PDB entry 1CJ2 | X-ray diffraction, 2.80 A resolution | chain A

Chain A:
Molecule: Protein (P-hydroxybenzoate hydroxylase)
Source organism: Pseudomonas fluorescens
Notes: EC 1.14.13.2
UniProt: P00438 (PHHY_PSEFL); numbering as in UniProt (aligned over 1-391)
Sequence (391 residues; each row starts with the number of its first residue):
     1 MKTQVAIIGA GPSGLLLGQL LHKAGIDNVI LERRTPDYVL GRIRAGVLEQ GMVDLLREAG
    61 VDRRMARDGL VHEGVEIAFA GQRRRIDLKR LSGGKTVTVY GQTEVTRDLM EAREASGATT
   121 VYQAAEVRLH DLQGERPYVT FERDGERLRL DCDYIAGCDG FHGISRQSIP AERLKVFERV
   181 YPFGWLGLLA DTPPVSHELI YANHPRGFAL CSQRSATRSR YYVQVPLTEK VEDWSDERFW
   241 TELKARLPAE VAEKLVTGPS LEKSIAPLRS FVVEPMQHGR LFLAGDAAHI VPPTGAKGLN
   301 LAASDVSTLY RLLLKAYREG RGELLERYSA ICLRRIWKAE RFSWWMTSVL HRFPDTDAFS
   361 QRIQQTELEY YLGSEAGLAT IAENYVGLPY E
Construct notes: engineered mutation R34 (Gln in P00438), S116 (Cys in P00438)
Small-molecule neighbours:
  - FAD (flavin-adenine dinucleotide): I8, G9, A10, G11, P12, S13, L31, E32, R33, R34, V39, R42, R44, A45, G46, V47, Q102, V127, C158, D159, G160, H162, G163, I164, Y222, A266, A284, G285, D286, P293, A296, K297, G298, L299, N300
  - P-hydroxybenzoic acid (PHB): R44, A45, G46, V47, W185, L199, Y201, L210, S212, Q213, R214, R220, Y222, P293, T294, G295, A296
Curated features (UniProtKB/Swiss-Prot):
  - binding site (FAD): S13, E32, R42 to V47, Q102, D286, L299, N300
  - binding site (substrate): Y201, S212 to R214, Y222, P293
  - site (Important for catalytic activity): Y201, Y385
  - mutagenesis: R33 (R33E: Slight decrease of affinity for p-OHB and strong decrease of affinity for NADPH; R33K: Slight decrease of affinity for p-OHB and NADPH ...), Y38 (Y38E: Slight decrease of affinity for p-OHB and strong decrease of affinity for NADPH; Y38F: Slight decrease of affinity for p-OHB and strong decrease of affinity for NADPH ...), R42 (R42K: 4-fold and 10-fold decrease of affinity for p-OHB and NADPH, respectively. The turnover rate of p-hydroxybenzoate hydroxylase results from impaired binding of NADPH ...), R44 (R44K: Decrease of affinity for the flavin prosthetic group. It affects NADPH binding, resulting in a low yield of the charge-transfer species between reduced flavin and NADP), F161 (F161A: Decrease of affinity for NADPH; F161G: Decrease of affinity for NADPH), H162 (H162D: No significant changes in affinity for p-OHB are observed. However, the affinity for NADPH decreases strongly; H162K: No significant changes in affinity for p-OHB are observed ...), R166 (R166E: Loses the ability to bind NADPH and FAD; R166K: Loses the ability to bind NADPH; R166S: Loses the ability to bind NADPH), R214 (R214K: Strong decrease of affinity for NADPH and 4-fold decrease of affinity for p-OHB are observed), Y222 (Y222A: Results in the removal of a large side chain involving in the binding of the carboxyl group of the substrate), R269 (R269D: No significant changes in affinity for p-OHB are observed. However, the affinity for NADPH decreases strongly; R269K: No significant changes in affinity for p-OHB are observed ...)

Overview:
Chain A binds flavin-adenine dinucleotide and P-hydroxybenzoic acid. Curated annotation (UniProt) lists 12
FAD-binding residues, 6 substrate-binding residues and 10 mutagenesis sites.
Chain A is Protein (P-hydroxybenzoate hydroxylase) (Pseudomonas fluorescens); the structure, Mutant GLN34ARG
of para-hydroxybenzoate hydroxylase, was determined by X-ray diffraction (same publication as 1CJ3 and 1CJ4).
